PDB entry 6HWE | X-ray diffraction, 2.30 A resolution | chains R and S of the 28 polymer chains in the assembly

Chain R:
Name: Proteasome subunit alpha type-5
From: Saccharomyces cerevisiae S288C
Notes: EC 3.4.25.1
Reference sequence: P32379 (PSA5_YEAST); residues -7 to 252 here correspond to UniProt positions 1-260 (UniProt number = residue number + 8)
Sequence (260 residues; each row starts with the number of its first residue; numbers below 1 keep their minus sign (Met-7 is residue -7)):
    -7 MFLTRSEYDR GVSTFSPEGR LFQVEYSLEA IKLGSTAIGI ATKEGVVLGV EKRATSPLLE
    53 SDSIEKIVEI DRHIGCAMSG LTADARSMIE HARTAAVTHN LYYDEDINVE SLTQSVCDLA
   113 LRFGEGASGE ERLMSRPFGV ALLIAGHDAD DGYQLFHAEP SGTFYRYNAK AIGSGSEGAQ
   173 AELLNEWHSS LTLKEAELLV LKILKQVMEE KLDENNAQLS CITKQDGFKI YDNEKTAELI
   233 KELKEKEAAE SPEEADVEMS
Not modelled in the structure: -7 to 0, 118-124, 243-252

Chain S:
Name: Proteasome subunit alpha type-6
From: Saccharomyces cerevisiae S288C
Notes: EC 3.4.25.1
Reference sequence: P40302 (PSA6_YEAST); residues 0-233 here correspond to UniProt positions 1-234 (UniProt number = residue number + 1)
Sequence (234 residues; each row starts with the number of its first residue; numbering starts at 0):
     0 MFRNNYDGDT VTFSPTGRLF QVEYALEAIK QGSVTVGLRS NTHAVLVALK RNADELSSYQ
    60 KKIIKCDEHM GLSLAGLAPD ARVLSNYLRQ QCNYSSLVFN RKLAVERAGH LLCDKAQKNT
   120 QSYGGRPYGV GLLIIGYDKS GAHLLEFQPS GNVTELYGTA IGARSQGAKT YLERTLDTFI
   180 KIDGNPDELI KAGVEAISQS LRDESLTVDN LSIAIVGKDT PFTIYDGEAV AKYI
Not modelled in the structure: 0-2
Curated features (UniProtKB/Swiss-Prot):
  - modified residue: Ser13 (Phosphoserine)
  - cross-link: Lys190 (Glycyl lysine isopeptide (Lys-Gly) (interchain with G-Cter in ubiquitin))

Interface between chain R and chain S:
Contacting residue pairs - 47 pairs, chain R then chain S:
  Ser5(R) - Arg125(S)
  Thr6(R) - Gly7(S)
  Thr6(R) - Gln20(S)
  Phe7(R) - Gln20(S)  hydrogen bond (backbone-side chain)
  Phe7(R) - Tyr23(S)
  Phe7(R) - Ala24(S)  hydrophobic
  Phe7(R) - Leu76(S)  hydrophobic
  Phe7(R) - Arg125(S)
  Phe7(R) - Pro126(S)
  Phe7(R) - Gly128(S)
  Ser8(R) - Tyr23(S)
  Pro9(R) - Tyr23(S)  hydrophobic
  Pro9(R) - Glu26(S)
  Glu10(R) - Glu26(S)
  Glu10(R) - Gln30(S)
  Gly11(R) - Tyr23(S)
  Gly11(R) - Ala27(S)
  Leu13(R) - Arg125(S)
  Gln106(R) - Arg81(S)  hydrogen bond
  Asp110(R) - Arg81(S)  salt bridge
  Leu113(R) - Pro78(S)  hydrophobic
  Leu113(R) - Asp79(S)
  Leu113(R) - Arg125(S)
  Ser153(R) - Pro78(S)
  Gly154(R) - Pro78(S)
  Thr155(R) - Gln59(S)
  Thr155(R) - Pro78(S)
  Phe156(R) - Gln59(S)
  Tyr157(R) - Arg50(S)
  Tyr157(R) - Ala52(S)
  Tyr157(R) - Ser56(S)
  Tyr157(R) - Ser57(S)
  Tyr157(R) - Gln59(S)
  Arg158(R) - Ser56(S)
  Arg158(R) - Ser57(S)  hydrogen bond (backbone-backbone)
  Tyr159(R) - Ala52(S)
  Tyr159(R) - Asp53(S)
  Tyr159(R) - Leu55(S)
  Tyr159(R) - Ser56(S)
  Asn160(R) - Leu55(S)  hydrogen bond (backbone-backbone)
  Ala161(R) - Leu55(S)
  Gln172(R) - Asp53(S)  hydrogen bond
  Gln172(R) - Leu55(S)
  Leu175(R) - Leu55(S)
  Leu176(R) - Glu54(S)
  Leu176(R) - Leu55(S)  hydrophobic
  Trp179(R) - Leu55(S)  hydrophobic
Other interface residues (no listed pair), chain R (27 interface residues in all): Arg2, Gly3, Glu117
Other interface residues (no listed pair), chain S (26 interface residues in all): Asp6, Asn51, Tyr122, Gly123

Summary:
27 residues of chain R face 26 of chain S across their interface; the contacts include 5 hydrogen bonds and 1
salt bridge. Polar pairs include Asp110(R)-Arg81(S), Phe7(R)-Gln20(S) and Gln106(R)-Arg81(S).
Here chain R is Proteasome subunit alpha type-5 and chain S is Proteasome subunit alpha type-6, both from
Saccharomyces cerevisiae S288C. Entry 6HWE (Yeast 20S proteasome beta2-G45A mutant in complex with
carfilzomib) was determined by X-ray diffraction together with 6HTB, 6HTC, 6HTD, 6HTP, 6HTR, 6HUB and 30
further entries from the same study.
